PDB entry 4BQ7 | X-ray diffraction, 6.60 A resolution (low resolution: residue-level contacts below are approximate; hydrogen-bond / salt-bridge calls are withheld) | chains B and F of the 3 polymer chains in the assembly

== Chain B ==
Name: Neogenin
Source organism: Mus musculus
Notes: fragment: fn-type iii domains 5 and 6, residues 883-1133
UniProtKB: P97798 (NEO1_MOUSE); numbering as in UniProt (aligned over 883-1133)
Amino-acid sequence (264 residues; each row starts with the number of its first residue):
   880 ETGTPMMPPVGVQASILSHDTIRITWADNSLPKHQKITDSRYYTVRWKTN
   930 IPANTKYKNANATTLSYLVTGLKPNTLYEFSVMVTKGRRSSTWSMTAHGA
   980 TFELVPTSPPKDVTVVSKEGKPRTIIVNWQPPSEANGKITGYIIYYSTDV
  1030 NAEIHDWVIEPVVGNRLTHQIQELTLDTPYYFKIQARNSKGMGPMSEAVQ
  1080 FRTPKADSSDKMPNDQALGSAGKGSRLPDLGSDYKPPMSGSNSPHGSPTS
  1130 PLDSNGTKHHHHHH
Disordered / not traced: 880-883, 1086-1143
Sequence notes: expression tag (880-882, 1134-1143)
Curated features (UniProtKB/Swiss-Prot):
  - glycosylation: Asn940 (N-linked (GlcNAc...) asparagine)

== Chain F ==
Name: Rgm domain family member B
Source organism: Homo sapiens
UniProtKB: Q6NW40 (RGMB_HUMAN); residue numbers follow UniProt; this construct covers 169-410
Amino-acid sequence (251 residues; numbered 169 to 419; the number before each row is that of its first residue):
   169 PHLRTFKDNFQTCKVEGAWPLIDNNYLSVQVTNVPVVPGSSATATNKITI
   219 IFKAHHGCTDQKVYQAVTDDLPAAFVDGTTSGGDSDAKSLRIVERESGHY
   269 VEMHARYIGTTVFVRQVGRYLTLAIRMPEDLAMSYEESQDLQLCVNGCPL
   319 SERIDDGQGQVSAILGHSLPRTSLVQAWPGYTLETANTQCHEKMPVKDIY
   369 FQSCVFDLLTTGDANFTAAAHSALEDVEALHPRKERWHIFPSGTKHHHHH
   419 H
Disordered / not traced: 263-267, 322-419
Sequence notes: expression tag (411-419); conflict Gly225 (Glu in Q6NW40)
Disulfide bonds: Cys181-Cys316
Curated features (UniProtKB/Swiss-Prot):
  - glycosylation: Asn383 (N-linked (GlcNAc...) asparagine)
  - mutagenesis: Ala186 (A186R: Severely impairs interaction with NEO1), Pro206 (P206N: Introduces a N-linked glycan; changes interaction with NEO1 from a 2:2 to a 1:1 stoichiometry)
From the paper describing this entry:
  - mutagenesis - P206N: decreased signaling
  - mutagenesis - A186R: abolished signaling

== How chain B and chain F interact ==
Contacting residue pairs (45):
  Asn929(B) - Gly246(F)
  Ile930(B) - Pro240(F)
  Ile930(B) - Ala242(F)
  Ile930(B) - Phe243(F)
  Ile930(B) - Gly246(F)
  Pro931(B) - Asp238(F)
  Ala932(B) - Asp238(F)
  Asn954(B) - Asp245(F)
  Thr955(B) - Asp245(F)
  Leu956(B) - Asp245(F)
  Lys990(B) - Lys215(F)
  Asp991(B) - Ala186(F)
  Asp991(B) - Thr200(F)
  Asp991(B) - Lys215(F)
  Thr993(B) - Glu184(F)
  Thr993(B) - Gly185(F)
  Thr993(B) - Ala186(F)
  Val995(B) - Trp187(F)
  Lys997(B) - Asp308(F)
  Glu998(B) - Pro317(F)
  Glu998(B) - Leu318(F)
  Glu998(B) - Ser319(F)
  Ile1005(B) - Leu309(F)
  Asn1007(B) - Ala186(F)
  Asn1007(B) - Gln198(F)
  Trp1008(B) - Ala186(F)
  Trp1008(B) - Gln198(F)
  Gln1009(B) - Gln198(F)
  Gln1009(B) - Val199(F)
  Gln1009(B) - Thr200(F)
  Gln1009(B) - Lys215(F)
  Gln1009(B) - Thr217(F)
  Pro1010(B) - Thr217(F)
  Pro1010(B) - Gln233(F)
  Lys1017(B) - Gln229(F)
  Ile1018(B) - Gln229(F)
  Asn1044(B) - Ser196(F)
  Asn1044(B) - Ile219(F)
  Asn1044(B) - Lys221(F)
  Asn1044(B) - Gln229(F)
  Arg1045(B) - Asp191(F)
  Leu1046(B) - Gln198(F)
  Leu1046(B) - Thr217(F)
  Thr1047(B) - Asp191(F)
  Gln1049(B) - Asp308(F)
Also at the interface, not in a pair above, chain B (27 interface residues in all): Thr928, Gly1043
Also at the interface, not in a pair above, chain F (31 interface residues in all): Pro188, Leu239, Thr248, Ser306, Gln307

== Summary ==
27 residues of chain B and 31 residues of chain F are in contact. UniProt lists 2 mutagenesis sites on chain
F. From the paper: P206N of chain F reduces signaling; A186R of chain F abolishes signaling.
Chain B is Neogenin (Mus musculus) and chain F is Rgm domain family member B (Homo sapiens); the structure,
Crystal structure of the RGMB-Neo1 complex form 2, was determined by X-ray diffraction together with 4BQ6,
4BQ8, 4BQ9, 4BQB and 4BQC from the same study.
